Entry 9KNJ (X-ray diffraction, 2.70 A resolution); this record covers chains A and C of the 3 polymer chains in the assembly.

# Chain A (and C)
Protein: PHA synthase
From: Aeromonas caviae
Notes: chain C of this document is another copy of the same molecule, construct and numbering; everything in this record applies to it too
UniProt: O32471 (O32471_AERCA); residues 1-594 here = UniProt positions 1-594
Amino-acid sequence (596 residues; each row starts with the number of its first residue; numbers below 1 keep their minus sign (Gly-1 is residue -1)):
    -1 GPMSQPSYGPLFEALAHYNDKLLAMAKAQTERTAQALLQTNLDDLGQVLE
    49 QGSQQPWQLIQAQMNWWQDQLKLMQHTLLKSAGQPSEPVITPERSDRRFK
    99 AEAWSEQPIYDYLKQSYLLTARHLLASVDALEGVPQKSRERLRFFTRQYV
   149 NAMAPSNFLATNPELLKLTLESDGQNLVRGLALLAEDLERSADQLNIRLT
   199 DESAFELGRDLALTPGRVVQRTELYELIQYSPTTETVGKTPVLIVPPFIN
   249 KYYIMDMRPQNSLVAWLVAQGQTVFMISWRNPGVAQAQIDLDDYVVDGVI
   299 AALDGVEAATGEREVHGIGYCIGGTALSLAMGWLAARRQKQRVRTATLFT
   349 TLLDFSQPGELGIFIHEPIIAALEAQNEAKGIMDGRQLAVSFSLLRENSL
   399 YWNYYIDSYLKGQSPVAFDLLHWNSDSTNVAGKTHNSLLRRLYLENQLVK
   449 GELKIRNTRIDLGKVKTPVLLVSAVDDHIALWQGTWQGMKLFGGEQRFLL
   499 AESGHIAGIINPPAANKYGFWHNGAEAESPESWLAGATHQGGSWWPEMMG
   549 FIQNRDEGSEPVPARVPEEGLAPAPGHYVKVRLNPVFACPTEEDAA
Disordered / not traced: -1 to 4, 44-50, 81-104, 195-197, 555, 586-594 (chain C: -1 to 4, 45-50, 79-103, 167-170, 196-202, 554-557, 584-594)
Differences from the reference sequence: expression tag (-1 to 0)

# How chain A and chain C interact
Pairs across the interface - 16 pairs, chain A then chain C:
  Arg219(A) - Leu35(C)
  Arg219(A) - Leu36(C)
  Thr220(A) - Leu35(C)
  Glu221(A) - Leu35(C)
  Arg278(A) - Leu35(C)  hydrogen bond (side chain-backbone)
  Arg278(A) - Thr38(C)  hydrogen bond
  Asn279(A) - Leu40(C)
  Gly281(A) - Leu40(C)
  Val282(A) - Leu40(C)  hydrogen bond (backbone-backbone)
  Val282(A) - Asp41(C)
  Val282(A) - Asp42(C)
  His575(A) - Leu36(C)
  Tyr576(A) - Leu35(C)
  Val579(A) - Thr38(C)
  Val579(A) - Leu40(C)  hydrophobic
  Leu581(A) - Leu40(C)  hydrophobic
Other interface residues (no listed pair), chain A (14 interface residues in all): Pro280, Ala283, Arg580
Other interface residues (no listed pair), chain C (8 interface residues in all): Leu43, Gly44

# In short
14 residues of chain A face 8 of chain C across their interface, with 3 hydrogen bonds. Polar pairs include
Arg278(A)-Leu35(C), Arg278(A)-Thr38(C) and Val282(A)-Leu40(C).
Both chains are PHA synthase (Aeromonas caviae). Entry 9KNJ (Crystal structure of glycerol-bound full-length
PHA synthase (PhaC) from Aeromonas caviae) was determined by X-ray diffraction together with 9KNK and 9KNL
from the same study.
